Entry 7L1B (X-ray diffraction, 2.04 A resolution); this record covers chains A and B of the 3 polymer chains in the assembly.

# Chain A
Protein: HLA class I histocompatibility antigen, A alpha chain
Organism: Homo sapiens
UniProtKB: P04439 (HLAA_HUMAN); residues 1-274 here correspond to UniProt positions 25-298 (UniProt number = residue number + 24)
Chain sequence (274 residues; numbered 1 to 274; the number before each row is that of its first residue):
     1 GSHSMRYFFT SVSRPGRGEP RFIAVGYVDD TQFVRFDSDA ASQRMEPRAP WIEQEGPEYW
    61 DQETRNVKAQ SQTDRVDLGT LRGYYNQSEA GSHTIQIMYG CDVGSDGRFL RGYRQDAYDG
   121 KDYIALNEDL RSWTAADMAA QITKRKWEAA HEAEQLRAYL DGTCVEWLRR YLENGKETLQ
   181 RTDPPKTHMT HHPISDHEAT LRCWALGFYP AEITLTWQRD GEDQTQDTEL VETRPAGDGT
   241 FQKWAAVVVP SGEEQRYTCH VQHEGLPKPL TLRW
Disulfide bonds: Cys101-Cys164, Cys203-Cys259
Curated features (UniProtKB/Swiss-Prot):
  - binding site (a peptide antigen): Tyr7, Thr73, Tyr84, Asp116, Thr143, Lys146, Tyr159, Tyr171
  - modified residue: Tyr59 (Sulfotyrosine)
  - glycosylation: Asn86 (N-linked (GlcNAc...) asparagine)

# Chain B
Protein: Beta-2-microglobulin
Organism: Homo sapiens
UniProtKB: P61769 (B2MG_HUMAN); residues 1-99 here correspond to UniProt positions 21-119 (UniProt number = residue number + 20)
Chain sequence (100 residues; numbered 0 to 99; the number before each row is that of its first residue; numbering starts at 0):
     0 MIQRTPKIQV YSRHPAENGK SNFLNCYVSG FHPSDIEVDL LKNGERIEKV EHSDLSFSKD
    60 WSFYLLYYTE FTPTEKDEYA CRVNHVTLSQ PKIVKWDRDM
Disordered / not traced: 0
Disulfide bonds: Cys25-Cys80
Sequence notes: expression tag (0)
Curated features (UniProtKB/Swiss-Prot):
  - modified residue: Gln2 (Pyrrolidone carboxylic acid)
  - glycosylation: Ile1 (N-linked (Glc) (glycation) isoleucine), Lys19 (N-linked (Glc) (glycation) lysine), Lys41 (N-linked (Glc) (glycation) lysine), Lys48 (N-linked (Glc) (glycation) lysine), Lys58 (N-linked (Glc) (glycation) lysine), Lys91 (N-linked (Glc) (glycation) lysine), Lys94 (N-linked (Glc) (glycation) lysine)

# How chain A and chain B interact
Residue-residue contacts (51; chain A residue first):
  Phe8(A) with Ser55(B); Phe56(B), hydrophobic
  Phe9(A) with Phe56(B)
  Thr10(A) with Phe56(B); Phe62(B)
  Val12(A) with Ser33(B)
  Ile23(A) with Leu54(B), hydrophobic
  Val25(A) with Asp53(B); Leu54(B)
  Tyr27(A) with Ser55(B); Tyr63(B)
  Gln32(A) with Asp53(B), hydrogen bond
  Arg35(A) with Asp53(B), salt bridge
  Arg48(A) with Asp53(B), salt bridge
  Gln96(A) with His31(B), hydrogen bond; Phe56(B); Trp60(B), hydrogen bond (side chain-backbone); Phe62(B)
  Ile97(A) with Phe56(B)
  Gln115(A) with Trp60(B)
  Asp116(A) with Trp60(B)
  Ala117(A) with Trp60(B), hydrophobic
  Asp119(A) with Ile1(B); His31(B)
  Gly120(A) with Arg3(B), hydrogen bond (backbone-side chain); His31(B), hydrogen bond (backbone-side chain); Trp60(B)
  Asp122(A) with Trp60(B), hydrogen bond
  His192(A) with Asp98(B), salt bridge
  Arg202(A) with Asp98(B), hydrogen bond (side chain-backbone); Met99(B)
  Trp204(A) with Asp98(B); Met99(B)
  Val231(A) with Gln8(B)
  Glu232(A) with Lys6(B), salt bridge; Gln8(B), hydrogen bond (backbone-side chain)
  Thr233(A) with Tyr26(B)
  Arg234(A) with Gln8(B), hydrogen bond; Tyr10(B); Met99(B), hydrogen bond (side chain-backbone)
  Pro235(A) with Tyr10(B), hydrogen bond (backbone-side chain); Asn24(B); Tyr26(B); Leu65(B), hydrophobic
  Ala236(A) with Arg12(B), hydrogen bond (backbone-side chain); Asn24(B), hydrogen bond (backbone-side chain)
  Gly237(A) with Arg12(B), hydrogen bond (backbone-side chain)
  Gln242(A) with Tyr10(B); Ser11(B); Arg12(B), hydrogen bond (side chain-backbone)
  Trp244(A) with Met99(B), hydrogen bond (side chain-backbone)
Interface residues without a listed pair, chain A (34 interface residues in all): Thr94, Met98, Lys121, Asp238
Interface residues without a listed pair, chain B (25 interface residues in all): His13, Ser28, Lys58, Asp59

# In short
The interface between chain A and chain B involves 34 residues on one side and 25 on the other, with 16
hydrogen bonds and 4 salt bridges. Polar contacts include Arg35(A)-Asp53(B), Arg48(A)-Asp53(B) and
His192(A)-Asp98(B). Curated annotation (UniProt) lists 8 peptide antigen-binding residues on chain A.
Chain A is HLA class I histocompatibility antigen, A alpha chain and chain B is Beta-2-microglobulin, both
from Homo sapiens; the structure, Crystal structure of HLA-A*03:01 in complex with a wild-type PIK3CA peptide,
was determined by X-ray diffraction together with 7L1C, 7L1D and 7RRG from the same study.
